PDB entry 5TM3 | X-ray diffraction, 2.19 A resolution | chains A and B of the 4 polymer chains in the assembly

== Chain A (and B) ==
Protein: Estrogen receptor
From: Homo sapiens
Notes: fragment: ligand-binding domain; chain B of this document is another copy of the same molecule, construct and numbering; everything in this record applies to it too
UniProtKB: P03372 (ESR1_HUMAN), isoform P03372-3; residues 298-554 here correspond to UniProt positions 125-381 (UniProt number = residue number - 173)
Chain sequence (257 residues; numbered 298 to 554; the number before each row is that of its first residue):
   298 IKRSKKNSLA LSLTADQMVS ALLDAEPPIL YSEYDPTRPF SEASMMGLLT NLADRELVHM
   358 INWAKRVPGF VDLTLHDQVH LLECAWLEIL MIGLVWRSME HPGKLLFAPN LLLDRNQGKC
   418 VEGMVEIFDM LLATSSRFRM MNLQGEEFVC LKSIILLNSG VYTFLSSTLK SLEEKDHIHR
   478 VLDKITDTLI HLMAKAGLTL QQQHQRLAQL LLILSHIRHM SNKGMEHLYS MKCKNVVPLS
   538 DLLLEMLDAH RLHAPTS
Not modelled in the structure: 298-304, 333-335, 462-471, 549-554 (chain B: 298-302, 462-464, 549-554)
Differences from the reference sequence: engineered mutation S537 (Tyr364 in P03372)
Ligand contacts: 7EN ((1S)-2,3-bis(2-chloro-4-hydroxyphenyl)-1H-1lambda~4~-thiophen-1-one): M343, L346, T347, L349, A350, E353, W383, L384, L387, M388, L391, F404, M421, I424, L428, H524, L525, L536, L540

== Chain A / chain B interface ==
Pairs across the interface (56):
  A430(A) - Y459(B)
  R434(A) - Y459(B)
  R434(A) - K472(B)
  R434(A) - H476(B)  hydrogen bond
  I451(A) - L509(B)  hydrophobic
  N455(A) - L509(B)
  N455(A) - H513(B)  hydrogen bond (backbone-side chain)
  S456(A) - H513(B)
  V458(A) - H513(B)
  Y459(A) - A430(B)
  Y459(A) - R434(B)  hydrogen bond
  Y459(A) - I510(B)
  Y459(A) - H513(B)
  H476(A) - R434(B)  hydrogen bond
  D480(A) - Q502(B)
  D480(A) - Q506(B)  hydrogen bond
  T483(A) - H501(B)
  T483(A) - A505(B)
  D484(A) - Q498(B)
  D484(A) - Q502(B)  hydrogen bond
  I487(A) - H501(B)
  L497(A) - L497(B)  hydrophobic
  Q498(A) - D484(B)
  H501(A) - T483(B)
  H501(A) - D484(B)  salt bridge
  H501(A) - I487(B)
  H501(A) - L504(B)
  Q502(A) - D480(B)
  Q502(A) - D484(B)  hydrogen bond
  L504(A) - H501(B)
  A505(A) - T483(B)
  A505(A) - L508(B)  hydrophobic
  Q506(A) - D480(B)  hydrogen bond
  L508(A) - A505(B)  hydrophobic
  L509(A) - I451(B)  hydrophobic
  L509(A) - N455(B)
  I510(A) - Y459(B)
  L511(A) - L509(B)  hydrophobic
  S512(A) - L511(B)
  S512(A) - R515(B)  hydrogen bond
  H513(A) - N455(B)  hydrogen bond (side chain-backbone)
  H513(A) - S456(B)  hydrogen bond (side chain-backbone)
  H513(A) - G457(B)
  H513(A) - Y459(B)
  H513(A) - R515(B)  hydrogen bond
  R515(A) - S512(B)  hydrogen bond
  R515(A) - H513(B)  hydrogen bond
  R515(A) - H516(B)
  H516(A) - R515(B)
  H516(A) - N519(B)  hydrogen bond
  N519(A) - H516(B)  hydrogen bond
  N519(A) - N519(B)  hydrogen bond
  K520(A) - H547(B)  hydrogen bond (side chain-backbone)
  K520(A) - R548(B)
  E523(A) - E523(B)
  H547(A) - K520(B)  hydrogen bond (backbone-side chain)
Interface residues without a listed pair, chain A (35 interface residues in all): G457, T460, L479, Q500
Interface residues without a listed pair, chain B (37 interface residues in all): E385, M427, V458, L479

== Overview ==
The interface between chain A and chain B involves 35 residues on one side and 37 on the other, with 19
hydrogen bonds and 1 salt bridge. Polar pairs include H501(A)-D484(B), R434(A)-H476(B) and N455(A)-H513(B).
Bound to chain A: compound 7EN.
Both chains are Estrogen receptor (Homo sapiens). Entry 5TM3 (Crystal Structure of the ER-alpha Ligand-binding
Domain (Y537S) in Complex with 2,3-bis(2-chloro-4-hydroxyphenyl)thiophene 1-oxide) was determined by X-ray
diffraction together with 5KR9, 5KRA, 5KRC, 5KRF, 5KRH, 5KRI and 43 further entries from the same study.
